8ZJC - chains N and R of the 20 polymer chains in the assembly; structure by electron microscopy, 2.50 A resolution.

== Chain N ==
Name: Cytochrome b
From: Saccharomyces cerevisiae
UniProtKB: A0A0G3F5W7 (A0A0G3F5W7_YEASX); residues 1-385 here = UniProt positions 1-385
Chain sequence (385 residues; each row starts with the number of its first residue):
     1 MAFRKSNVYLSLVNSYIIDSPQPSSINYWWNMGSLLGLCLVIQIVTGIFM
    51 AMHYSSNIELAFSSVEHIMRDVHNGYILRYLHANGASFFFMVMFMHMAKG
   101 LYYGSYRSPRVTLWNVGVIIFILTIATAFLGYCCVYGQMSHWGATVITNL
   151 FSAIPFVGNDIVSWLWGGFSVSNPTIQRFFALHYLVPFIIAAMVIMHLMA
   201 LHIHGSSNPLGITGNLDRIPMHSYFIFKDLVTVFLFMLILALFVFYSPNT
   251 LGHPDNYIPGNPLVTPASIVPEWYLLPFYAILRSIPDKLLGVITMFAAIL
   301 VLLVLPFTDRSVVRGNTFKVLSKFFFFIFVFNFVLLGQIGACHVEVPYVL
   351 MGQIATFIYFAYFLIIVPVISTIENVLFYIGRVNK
Bound ions: heme Fe site 1 near His82 (its only coordinating residue here); heme Fe site 2: His96, His197
Small-molecule neighbours:
  - phosphatidic acid (6PH; (1R)-2-(phosphonooxy)-1-[(tridecanoyloxy)methyl]ethyl pentadecanoate), molecule 1: Ile42, Val45, Leu81, Phe234, Met237, Leu240, Ala241, Phe245
  - phosphatidic acid (6PH), molecule 2: His222, Ile226, Phe227, Asp229, Leu230, Val233, Phe234
  - 3-sn-phosphatidylethanolamine (8PE; (2R)-3-{[(S)-(2-aminoethoxy)(hydroxy)phosphoryl]oxy}-2-(tetradecanoyloxy)propyl octadecanoate): Asn27, Trp29, Phe94, Met95, Met97, Ala98, Lys99, Tyr102, Tyr103, Pro209, Lys323, Phe326, Phe327, Val330, Phe331, Phe333, Val334
  - 3-sn-phosphatidylethanolamine (9PE; (1R)-2-{[(S)-(2-aminoethoxy)(hydroxy)phosphoryl]oxy}-1-[(heptanoyloxy)methyl]ethyl octadecanoate), molecule 1: Phe3, Asn7, Tyr9, Leu10, Leu12, Val13, Ile195
  - 3-sn-phosphatidylethanolamine (9PE), molecule 2: Thr112, Asn115, Val116, Ile119, Met193, Met196
  - cardiolipin (CN3; (2R,5S,11R,14R)-5,8,11-trihydroxy-2-(nonanoyloxy)-5,11-dioxido-16-oxo-14-[(propanoyloxy)methyl]-4,6,10,12,15-pentaoxa-5,11-diphosphanonadec-1-yl undecanoate): Asn27, Tyr28, Trp29, Met32, Leu35, Phe88, Met91, Met95, Val231, Thr232, Leu235, Phe236, Ile239
  - cardiolipin (CN5; (5S,11R)-5,8,11-trihydroxy-5,11-dioxido-17-oxo-4,6,10,12,16-pentaoxa-5,11-diphosphaoctadec-1-yl pentadecanoate): Leu12, Tyr16, Ala192, Ile195, Leu198, Met199
  - heme (HEM), molecule 1: Trp30, Asn31, Met32, Gly33, Ser34, Leu36, Gly37, Phe89, Met93, His96, Met97, Lys99, Ser105, Leu113, Trp114, Gly117, Val118, Ile120, Phe121, Val194, His197, Leu198, Leu201, Ser206, Ser207
  - heme (HEM), molecule 2: Leu40, Gln43, Ile44, Gly47, Ile48, Met50, Ala51, Tyr54, Val65, Arg79, His82, Ala83, Ala86, Phe89, Thr127, Ala128, Gly131, Tyr132, Cys134, Val135, Phe180, His183, Tyr184, Pro187, Tyr274
  - UQ6 (5-(3,7,11,15,19,23-hexamethyl-tetracosa-2,6,10,14,18,22-hexaenyl)-2,3-dimethoxy-6-methyl-benzene-1,4-diol), molecule 1: Tyr16, Ile17, Ser20, Gln22, Gly33, Ser34, Gly37, Leu40, Val41, Ile44, Val45, Ile48, Phe49, Met52, Ala191, Val194, Leu198, Leu201, Ser206, Met221, Asp229
  - UQ6, molecule 2: Trp164, Leu182, Leu185

== Chain R ==
Name: Cytochrome b-c1 complex subunit 7
From: Saccharomyces cerevisiae
UniProtKB: A0A6A5Q2H4 (A0A6A5Q2H4_YEASX); residue numbers follow UniProt; this construct covers 2-127
Chain sequence (126 residues; numbered 2 to 127; the number before each row is that of its first residue):
     2 PQSFTSIARIGDYILKSPVLSKLCVPVANQFINLAGYKKLGLKFDDLIAE
    52 ENPIMQTALRRLPEDESYARAYRIIRAHQTELTHHLLPRNEWIKAQEDVP
   102 YLLPYILEAEAAAKEKDELDNIEVSK

== How chain N and chain R interact ==
Pairs across the interface - 49 pairs, chain N then chain R:
  Ser24(N) - Leu83(R)
  Ser25(N) - His79(R)  hydrogen bond
  Asn208(N) - His79(R)
  Leu210(N) - Ala78(R)
  Leu210(N) - His79(R)
  Ile212(N) - Asp47(R)
  Ile212(N) - Leu48(R)  hydrophobic
  Ile212(N) - His79(R)
  Thr213(N) - Glu51(R)
  Thr213(N) - His79(R)  hydrogen bond (backbone-side chain)
  Leu216(N) - Ala72(R)  hydrophobic
  Leu216(N) - Ile76(R)
  Asp309(N) - Pro2(R)
  Arg310(N) - Pro2(R)
  Arg310(N) - Gln3(R)
  Ser311(N) - Pro2(R)
  Val312(N) - Gln3(R)
  Val312(N) - Phe5(R)  hydrophobic
  Val312(N) - Ile49(R)
  Val312(N) - Ala50(R)  hydrogen bond (backbone-backbone)
  Arg314(N) - Glu52(R)  salt bridge
  Phe318(N) - Ala36(R)
  Phe318(N) - Tyr38(R)  hydrophobic
  Phe318(N) - Leu48(R)  hydrophobic
  Val320(N) - Phe32(R)  hydrophobic
  Val320(N) - Leu35(R)  hydrophobic
  Thr372(N) - Gln3(R)
  Glu374(N) - Phe32(R)
  Asn375(N) - Gln3(R)  hydrogen bond
  Asn375(N) - Ile8(R)
  Leu377(N) - Ala29(R)
  Phe378(N) - Phe32(R)  hydrophobic
  Phe378(N) - Ile33(R)  hydrophobic
  Phe378(N) - Tyr38(R)  hydrophobic
  Phe378(N) - Phe45(R)  hydrophobic
  Tyr379(N) - Ile8(R)  hydrophobic
  Tyr379(N) - Ala9(R)
  Tyr379(N) - Gly12(R)
  Tyr379(N) - Asp13(R)  hydrogen bond
  Ile380(N) - Cys25(R)
  Ile380(N) - Ala29(R)  hydrophobic
  Gly381(N) - Asn30(R)
  Gly381(N) - Ile33(R)
  Arg382(N) - Phe45(R)
  Arg382(N) - Asp46(R)  salt bridge
  Arg382(N) - Asp99(R)
  Arg382(N) - Pro101(R)
  Lys385(N) - Asp13(R)
  Lys385(N) - Leu16(R)
Other interface residues (no listed pair), chain N (33 interface residues in all): Arg107, Pro109, Gly211, Gly214, Asp217, Val313, Thr317, Val376, Val383
Other interface residues (no listed pair), chain R (39 interface residues in all): Ile11, Ile15, Val28, Gly37, Ile75, Gln80, Glu82, Leu104

== Summary ==
The interface between chain N and chain R involves 33 residues on one side and 39 on the other; the contacts
include 5 hydrogen bonds and 2 salt bridges. Polar pairs include Arg314(N)-Glu52(R), Arg382(N)-Asp46(R) and
Ser25(N)-His79(R).
Here chain N is Cytochrome b and chain R is Cytochrome b-c1 complex subunit 7, both from Saccharomyces
cerevisiae. Entry 8ZJC (Cryo-EM structure of Saccharomyces cerevisiae bc1 complex) was determined by electron
microscopy.
